9BYS - chains A and AAAB of the 4 polymer chains in the assembly; structure by X-ray diffraction, 3.10 A resolution.

[Chain A]
Name: Major histocompatibility complex class I-related gene protein
From: Homo sapiens
UniProtKB: Q95460 (HMR1_HUMAN); residues 1-270 here correspond to UniProt positions 23-292 (UniProt number = residue number + 22)
Chain sequence (271 residues; row label = number of the first residue in the row; numbering starts at 0):
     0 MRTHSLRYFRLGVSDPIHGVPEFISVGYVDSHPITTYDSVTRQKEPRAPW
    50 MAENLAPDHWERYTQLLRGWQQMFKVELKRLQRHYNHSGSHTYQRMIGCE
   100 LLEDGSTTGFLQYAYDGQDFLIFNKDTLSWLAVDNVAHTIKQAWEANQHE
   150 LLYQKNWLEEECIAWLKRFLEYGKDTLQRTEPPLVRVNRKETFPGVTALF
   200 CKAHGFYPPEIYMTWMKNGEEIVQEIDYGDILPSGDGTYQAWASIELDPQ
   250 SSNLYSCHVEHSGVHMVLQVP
Not modelled in the structure: 193-194, 247-248
Differences from the reference sequence: initiating methionine (0); conflict Ser261 (Cys283 in Q95460)
Disulfides: Cys98-Cys161, Cys200-Cys256
Glycans and other covalent adducts: compound Q87 linked to Lys43
Residues lining bound ligands: Q87 (1-deoxy-1-({2,6-dioxo-5-[(E)-(2-oxopropylidene)amino]-1,2,3,6-tetrahydropyrimidin-4-yl}amino)-D-ribitol): Tyr7, Arg9, Ser24, His58, Tyr62, Leu66, Trp69, Arg94, Ile96, Tyr152, Gln153, Trp156
Swiss-Prot annotation at these positions:
  - binding site (5-(2-oxoethylideneamino)-6-(D-ribitylamino)uracil): Arg9, Ser24, Lys43, Arg94, Tyr152, Gln153
  - binding site (5-(2-oxopropylideneamino)-6-(D-ribitylamino)uracil): Arg9, Ser24, Lys43, Arg94, Tyr152, Gln153
  - binding site (7-hydroxy-6-methyl-8-(1-D-ribityl)lumazine): Arg9, Ser24, Lys43, Arg94, Tyr152, Gln153
  - binding site (8-(9H-purin-6-yl)-2-oxa-8-azabicyclo[3.3.1]nona-3,6-diene-4,6-dicarbaldehyde): Arg9, Lys43, His58, Arg94
  - binding site (2-amino-4-oxopteridine-6-carbaldehyde): Lys43
  - binding site (pyridoxal): Lys43
  - glycosylation: Asn85 (N-linked (GlcNAc...) asparagine)
Reported in the primary citation:
  - binding site for Q87: Arg9, Lys43, Arg94, Tyr152, Gln153
  - mutagenesis - E158A: decreased signaling in response to MBV28
  - mutagenesis - L65A, N155A, E158A: decreased binding to M33-64
  - mutagenesis - L65A, M72A, R79A, N146A, H148A, N155A, E158A: decreased binding to MAV36
  - mutagenesis - N146A, H148A, L151A, N155A: unchanged signaling in response to MBV28
  - mutagenesis - L65A, N146A, H148A, E158A: decreased signaling in response to MAV36

[Chain AAAB]
Name: TCR beta chain
From: Homo sapiens
Chain sequence (244 residues; each row starts with the number of its first residue; numbering starts at 0):
     0 MDVKVTQSSRYLVKRTGEKVFLECVQDMDHENMFWYRQDPGLGLRLIYFS
    50 YDVKMKEKGDIPEGYSVSREKKERFSLILESASTNQTSMYLCASSPPGPS
   100 NEQFFGPGTRLTVLEDLKNVFPPEVAVFEPSEAEISHTQKATLVCLATGF
   150 YPDHVELSWWVNGKEVHSGVCTDPQPLKEQPALNDSRYALSSRLRVSATF
   200 WQNPRNHFRCQVQFYGLSENDEWTQDRAKPVTQIVSAEAWGRAD
Not modelled in the structure: 0-2, 113-116, 130-137, 157-164, 177-180, 193-208, 239-243
Disulfides: Cys23-Cys91, Cys144-Cys209

[Interface between chain A and chain AAAB]
Contacting residue pairs (12; chain A residue first):
  Arg61(A) - Asp59(AAAB)  salt bridge
  Gln64(A) - Phe48(AAAB)
  Gln64(A) - Glu56(AAAB)
  Arg67(A) - Glu56(AAAB)  salt bridge
  Gly68(A) - Tyr50(AAAB)  hydrogen bond (backbone-side chain)
  Gln71(A) - Tyr50(AAAB)
  Gln71(A) - Asp51(AAAB)
  Met72(A) - Tyr50(AAAB)
  Asn146(A) - Asn100(AAAB)  hydrogen bond
  His148(A) - Ser99(AAAB)
  Glu149(A) - Ser99(AAAB)  hydrogen bond (backbone-side chain)
  Tyr152(A) - Pro98(AAAB)
Interface residues without a listed pair, chain AAAB (11 interface residues in all): Lys57, Pro96, Gly97
From the paper, about this interface:
  - specific contacts: Asn146(A)-Asn100(AAAB) (hydrogen bond), Phe48(AAAB)-Gln64(A), Tyr50(AAAB)-Gly68(A), Tyr50(AAAB)-Gln71(A), Tyr50(AAAB)-Met72(A), Asp51(AAAB)-Gln71(A), Glu56(AAAB)-Arg67(A) (salt bridge), Glu56(AAAB)-Gln64(A), Asp59(AAAB)-Arg61(A) (salt bridge), Pro98(AAAB)-Tyr152(A), Ser99(AAAB)-Glu149(A) (hydrogen bond), Ser99(AAAB)-His148(A)

[Summary]
10 residues of chain A and 11 residues of chain AAAB are in contact, with 3 hydrogen bonds and 2 salt bridges.
Polar contacts include Arg61(A)-Asp59(AAAB), Arg67(A)-Glu56(AAAB) and Gly68(A)-Tyr50(AAAB). The paper
describes hydrogen bonds between Asn146(A) and Asn100(AAAB) and Ser99(AAAB) and Glu149(A); contacts between
His148(A) and Ser99(AAAB), Phe48(AAAB) and Gln64(A) and Tyr50(AAAB) and Gly68(A) among others; salt bridges
between Glu56(AAAB) and Arg67(A) and Asp59(AAAB) and Arg61(A). From the paper: a binding site for Q87 at
Arg9(A), Lys43(A) and Arg94(A) among others; L65A, M72A and R79A of chain A, among others, reduce binding to
MAV36; 8 substitutions were tested in all.
Here chain A is Major histocompatibility complex class I-related gene protein and chain AAAB is TCR beta
chain, both from Homo sapiens. Entry 9BYS (Structure of human MAIT BV28 TCR in complex with human MR1-5-OP-RU)
was determined by X-ray diffraction.
